7FI9 - chains A and B of the 3 polymer chains in the assembly; structure by X-ray diffraction, 2.16 A resolution.

[Chain A (and B)]
Protein: NKG2-D type II integral membrane protein
Source organism: Homo sapiens
Notes: chain B of this document is another copy of the same molecule, construct and numbering; everything in this record applies to it too
Reference sequence: P26718 (NKG2D_HUMAN); residues 80-216 here = UniProt positions 80-216
Chain sequence (139 residues; numbered 78 to 216; the number before each row is that of its first residue):
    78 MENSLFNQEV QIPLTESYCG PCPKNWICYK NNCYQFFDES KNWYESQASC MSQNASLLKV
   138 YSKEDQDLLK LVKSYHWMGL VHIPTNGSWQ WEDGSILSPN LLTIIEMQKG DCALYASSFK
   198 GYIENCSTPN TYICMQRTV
Disordered / not traced: 78-92 (chain B: 78-80)
Sequence notes: initiating methionine (78); expression tag (79)
Swiss-Prot annotation at these positions:
  - glycosylation (N-linked (GlcNAc...) asparagine): N131, N163, N202
Cystine bridges: C96-C105, C99-C110, C127-C211, C189-C203

[Interface between chain A and chain B]
Contacting residue pairs (53):
  E93(A) with K101(B)
  S94(A) with G97(B); P98(B); C99(B), hydrogen bond (backbone-backbone)
  Y95(A) with C96(B); G97(B); P98(B)
  C96(A) with Y95(B); C96(B), hydrogen bond (backbone-backbone)
  G97(A) with Y95(B)
  P98(A) with E93(B); S94(B); Y95(B)
  C99(A) with E93(B); S94(B), hydrogen bond (backbone-backbone)
  P100(A) with Q88(B); E93(B)
  K101(A) with L82(B); T92(B); S94(B)
  N102(A) with Y106(B); K107(B)
  W103(A) with Y106(B)
  I104(A) with I104(B), hydrophobic; C105(B); Y106(B), hydrophobic; L145(B), hydrophobic
  C105(A) with I104(B); C105(B), hydrogen bond (backbone-backbone)
  Y106(A) with N102(B); W103(B); I104(B), hydrophobic
  K107(A) with N102(B)
  Q112(A) with Y106(B), hydrogen bond
  F113(A) with L148(B), hydrophobic
  D115(A) with K147(B), salt bridge
  Q130(A) with Q88(B)
  N131(A) with Q88(B); I89(B); P90(B); E93(B)
  L148(A) with F113(B), hydrophobic; L148(B); V149(B); K150(B), hydrogen bond (backbone-backbone)
  V149(A) with L148(B); K150(B)
  K150(A) with L148(B), hydrogen bond (backbone-backbone); K150(B); S194(B), hydrogen bond
  H153(A) with L148(B)
  S194(A) with K150(B), hydrogen bond
  Q213(A) with E93(B)
Interface residues without a listed pair, chain A (27 interface residues in all): K147

[Overview]
The interface between chain A and chain B involves 27 residues on one side and 26 on the other; the contacts
include 9 hydrogen bonds and 1 salt bridge. Polar pairs include D115(A)-K147(B), Q112(A)-Y106(B) and
K150(A)-S194(B).
Both chains are NKG2-D type II integral membrane protein (Homo sapiens). Entry 7FI9 (Crystal structure of
human MICA mutants in complex with natural killer cell receptor NKG2D) was determined by X-ray diffraction.
